6SXU - chain AAA; structure by X-ray diffraction, 1.40 A resolution.

== Chain AAA ==
Name: Intracellular exo-alpha-(1->5)-L-arabinofuranosidase
Source organism: Geobacillus stearothermophilus
Notes: EC 3.2.1.55
UniProt: Q9XBQ3 (IABF_GEOSE); numbering as in UniProt (aligned over 1-502)
Sequence (502 residues; numbered 1 to 502; the number before each row is that of its first residue):
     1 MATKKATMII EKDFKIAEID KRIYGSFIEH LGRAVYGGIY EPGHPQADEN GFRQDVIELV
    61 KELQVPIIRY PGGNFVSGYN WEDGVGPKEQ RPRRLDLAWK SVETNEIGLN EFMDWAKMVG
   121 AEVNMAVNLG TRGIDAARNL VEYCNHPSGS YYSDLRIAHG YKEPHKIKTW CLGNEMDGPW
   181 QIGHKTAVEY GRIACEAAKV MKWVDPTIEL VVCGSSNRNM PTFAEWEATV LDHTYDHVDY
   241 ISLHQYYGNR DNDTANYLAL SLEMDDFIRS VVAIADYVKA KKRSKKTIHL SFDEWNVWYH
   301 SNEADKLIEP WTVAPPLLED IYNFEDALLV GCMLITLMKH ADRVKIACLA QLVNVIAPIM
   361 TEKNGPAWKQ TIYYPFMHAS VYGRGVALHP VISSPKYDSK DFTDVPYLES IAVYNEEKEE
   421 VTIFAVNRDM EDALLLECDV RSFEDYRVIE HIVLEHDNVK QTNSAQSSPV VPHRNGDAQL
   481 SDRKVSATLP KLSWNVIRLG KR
Disordered / not traced: 1-2
UniProt features mapped onto this chain:
  - active site: Glu175 (Proton donor/acceptor), Glu294 (Nucleophile)
  - binding site (alpha-L-arabinofuranose): Glu29, Asn74, Asn174, Tyr246, Glu294, Gln351
  - site (Important for substrate recognition): Trp298, Gln351
  - mutagenesis: Glu175 (E175A: Strongly reduced catalytic activity. Increases affinity for substrates. The mutant has an effect on the glycosylation step ...), Glu294 (E294A: Abolishes catalytic activity, but the binding affinity shows only a small change)
Glycans and other covalent adducts: compound LX5 linked to Glu294
Small-molecule neighbours: LX5 ([(1S,2S,3S,4S)-2-(hydroxymethyl)-3,4-bis(oxidanyl)cyclopentyl] hydrogen sulfate): Phe27, Glu29, Leu31, Arg69, Gly73, Asn74, Trp99, Asn174, Glu175, Trp180, Tyr246, Trp298, Leu318, Ala350, Gln351, Ile356
From the paper describing this entry:
  - binding site for LX5: Glu29, Asn74, Asn174, Tyr246, Glu294, Gln351
  - catalytic residues: Glu175, Glu294
  - conformationally variable residues (loop rearrangement, side-chain flip): Glu175, Ser215 to Arg218, His244
  - mutagenesis - E175A (+4 kcal/mol), E175G (+8 kcal/mol): decreased binding to LX5 (from molecular simulation)

== Overview ==
Compound LX5 is covalently linked to Glu294. UniProt lists active-site residues Glu175 and Glu294, 6
alpha-L-arabinofuranose-binding residues and 2 mutagenesis sites. The paper reports catalytic residues Glu175
and Glu294; E175A and E175G reduce binding to LX5.
Chain AAA is Intracellular exo-alpha-(1->5)-L-arabinofuranosidase (Geobacillus stearothermophilus); the
structure, GH51 a-l-arabinofuranosidase soaked with cyclic sulfate inhibitor, was determined by X-ray
diffraction, deposited together with 6SXR, 6SXS, 6SXT and 6SXV.
